Entry 5FMG (electron microscopy, 3.60 A resolution); this record covers chains A and B of the 28 polymer chains in the assembly.

Chain A:
Name: Proteasome subunit alpha, putative
Organism: Plasmodium falciparum
Notes: EC 3.4.25.1
UniProt: Q8IAR3 (Q8IAR3_PLAF7); residues 1-260 here = UniProt positions 1-260
Chain sequence (260 residues; numbered 1 to 260; the number before each row is that of its first residue):
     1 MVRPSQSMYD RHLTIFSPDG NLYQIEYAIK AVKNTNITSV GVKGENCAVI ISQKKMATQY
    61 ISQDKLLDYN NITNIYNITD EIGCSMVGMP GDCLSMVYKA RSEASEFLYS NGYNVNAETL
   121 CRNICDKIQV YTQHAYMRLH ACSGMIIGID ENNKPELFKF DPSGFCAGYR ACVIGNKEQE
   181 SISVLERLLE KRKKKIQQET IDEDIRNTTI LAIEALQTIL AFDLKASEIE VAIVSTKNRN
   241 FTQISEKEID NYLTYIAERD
Disordered / not traced: 1-8, 56-64, 193-203, 220-227, 256-260

Chain B:
Name: Proteasome subunit alpha type 2, putative
Organism: Plasmodium falciparum
Notes: EC 3.4.25.1
UniProt: C6KST3 (C6KST3_PLAF7); residues 1-235 here = UniProt positions 1-235
Chain sequence (235 residues; each row starts with the number of its first residue):
     1 MADGEYSFSL TTFSPTGKLV QIEYALNRVS SSSPALGIRA KNGVIIATEK KSPNELIEEN
    61 SIFKIQQISE HIGIVYAGMP GDFRVLLKRA RKEAIRYSLQ YGSEILVKEL VKIIASIVQE
   121 FTQTGGVRPF GLSLLICGVD VYGYHLYQID PSGCYFNWMA TCVGKDYQNN MSFLEKRYNK
   181 DIEIEDAIHT AILTLKESYE GVLNEKNIEI GVAYDNKPFK ILTQNEIKDY LIEIE
Disordered / not traced: 1-6, 51-54, 197-206, 233-235

Chain A / chain B interface:
Pairs across the interface (29; chain A residue first):
  L13(A) - L10(B)  hydrophobic
  I15(A) - L10(B)  hydrophobic
  I15(A) - Q21(B)
  F16(A) - Q21(B)
  F16(A) - Y24(B)  hydrophobic
  F16(A) - R128(B)
  F16(A) - P129(B)
  S17(A) - Y24(B)
  P18(A) - Y24(B)  hydrophobic
  G20(A) - Y24(B)
  G20(A) - R28(B)
  L22(A) - M79(B)  hydrophobic
  Q129(A) - G81(B)  hydrogen bond (side chain-backbone)
  Q129(A) - D82(B)
  Q129(A) - V85(B)
  Q133(A) - F121(B)
  Q133(A) - V127(B)
  Q133(A) - R128(B)  hydrogen bond (backbone-backbone)
  Q133(A) - F130(B)
  H134(A) - G126(B)
  A135(A) - L10(B)  hydrophobic
  A135(A) - G126(B)  hydrogen bond (backbone-backbone)
  G168(A) - I57(B)
  G168(A) - E58(B)
  Y169(A) - L56(B)
  Y169(A) - I57(B)  hydrophobic
  Y169(A) - E58(B)
  R170(A) - L56(B)  hydrogen bond (backbone-backbone)
  A171(A) - L56(B)
Interface residues without a listed pair, chain A (19 interface residues in all): T14, D19, T132, G164
Interface residues without a listed pair, chain B (20 interface residues in all): N27, P80, G131

Overview:
The interface between chain A and chain B involves 19 residues on one side and 20 on the other, with 4
hydrogen bonds. Polar contacts include Q129(A)-G81(B), Q133(A)-R128(B) and A135(A)-G126(B).
Chain A is Proteasome subunit alpha, putative and chain B is Proteasome subunit alpha type 2, putative, both
from Plasmodium falciparum; the structure, Structure and function based design of Plasmodium-selective
proteasome inhibitors, was determined by electron microscopy.
